Entry 4TNW (X-ray diffraction, 3.20 A resolution); this record covers chains B and C of the 15 polymer chains in the assembly.

[Chain B (and C)]
Molecule: Avermectin-sensitive glutamate-gated chloride channel GluCl alpha
From: Caenorhabditis elegans
Notes: chain C of this document is another copy of the same molecule, construct and numbering; everything in this record applies to it too
UniProtKB: G5EBR3 (G5EBR3_CAEEL); the construct has insertions or renumbered stretches relative to UniProt, so the offset changes along the chain: 1-302 = UniProt 62-363; 306-339 = UniProt 422-455
Sequence (347 residues; row label = number of the first residue in the row):
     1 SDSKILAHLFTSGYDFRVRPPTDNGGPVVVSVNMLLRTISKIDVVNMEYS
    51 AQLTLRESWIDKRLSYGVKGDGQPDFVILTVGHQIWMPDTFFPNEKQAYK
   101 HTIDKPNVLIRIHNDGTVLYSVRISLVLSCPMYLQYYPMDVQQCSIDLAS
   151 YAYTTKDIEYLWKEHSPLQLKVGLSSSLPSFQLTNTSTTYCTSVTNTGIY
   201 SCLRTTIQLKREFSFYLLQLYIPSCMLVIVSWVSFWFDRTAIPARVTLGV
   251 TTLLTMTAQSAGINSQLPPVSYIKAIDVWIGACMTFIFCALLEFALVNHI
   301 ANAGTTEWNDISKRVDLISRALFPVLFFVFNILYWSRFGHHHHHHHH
Unresolved in the structure: 342-347 (chain C: 341-347)
Differences from the reference sequence: linker (303-305); expression tag (340-347)
Cystine bridges: Cys-130/Cys-144, Cys-191/Cys-202
Glycans and other covalent adducts: N-acetylglucosamine (NAG) linked to Asn-185
Swiss-Prot annotation at these positions:
  - binding site (L-glutamate): Arg-37, Arg-56, Ser-121, Ser-150
  - glycosylation: Asn-185 (N-linked (GlcNAc...) asparagine)
What the authors report for this chain:
  - post-translational modification sites: Asn-185

[Chain B / chain C interface]
Pairs across the interface (76; chain B residue first):
  Arg-17(B) with Val-81(C), hydrogen bond (side chain-backbone); His-83(C)
  Val-45(B) with Pro-179(C)
  Asn-46(B) with Ser-40(C); Lys-41(C)
  Met-47(B) with Ser-177(C); Pro-179(C), hydrophobic
  Met-87(B) with Lys-105(C)
  Asp-89(B) with Lys-105(C)
  Thr-90(B) with Ile-103(C); Asp-104(C)
  Phe-91(B) with Asn-107(C); Arg-123(C)
  Phe-92(B) with Arg-123(C)
  Pro-93(B) with Arg-37(C), hydrogen bond (backbone-side chain); Arg-123(C), hydrogen bond (backbone-side chain)
  Glu-95(B) with Gln-52(C), hydrogen bond (backbone-side chain); His-101(C), salt bridge; Arg-123(C), salt bridge
  Lys-96(B) with Thr-38(C), hydrogen bond; Ser-40(C), hydrogen bond; Gln-52(C); Ser-125(C)
  Ala-98(B) with Ile-103(C)
  Tyr-99(B) with Ile-103(C)
  Lys-100(B) with Asp-104(C)
  Tyr-120(B) with Asp-104(C), hydrogen bond
  Tyr-133(B) with Ser-176(C), hydrogen bond
  Tyr-151(B) with Asn-107(C); Val-108(C); Leu-109(C); Ser-121(C), hydrogen bond; Val-122(C), hydrogen bond (side chain-backbone); Arg-123(C)
  Ala-152(B) with Ile-78(C); Leu-109(C), hydrophobic; Arg-111(C)
  Tyr-153(B) with Ile-78(C), hydrophobic
  Asn-196(B) with Gln-169(C), hydrogen bond
  Thr-197(B) with Arg-56(C); Arg-111(C), hydrogen bond (backbone-side chain)
  Tyr-200(B) with Arg-111(C), hydrogen bond
  Leu-253(B) with Thr-251(C); Thr-255(C)
  Thr-257(B) with Ala-258(C)
  Asn-264(B) with Ser-265(C), hydrogen bond
  Pro-269(B) with Gln-266(C)
  Val-270(B) with Gln-266(C), hydrogen bond (backbone-side chain)
  Ser-271(B) with Pro-179(C); Ser-180(C), hydrogen bond; Glu-212(C); Phe-215(C)
  Tyr-272(B) with Pro-179(C); Phe-215(C)
  Ile-273(B) with Phe-215(C), hydrophobic
  Lys-274(B) with Phe-215(C)
  Asp-277(B) with Phe-215(C); Gln-219(C)
  Phe-288(B) with Leu-227(C), hydrophobic; Thr-251(C); Thr-255(C)
  Leu-291(B) with Thr-247(C); Thr-251(C)
  Leu-292(B) with Leu-248(C), hydrophobic
  Ala-295(B) with Phe-237(C); Ala-244(C); Leu-248(C), hydrophobic
  Leu-296(B) with Phe-237(C), hydrophobic
  Asn-298(B) with Ala-241(C); Pro-243(C); Ala-244(C), hydrogen bond (side chain-backbone)
  His-299(B) with Trp-236(C); Phe-237(C); Asp-238(C), hydrogen bond (side chain-backbone)
  Asn-302(B) with Thr-240(C), hydrogen bond (side chain-backbone); Ala-241(C)
Also at the interface, not in a pair above, chain B (52 interface residues in all): Val-18, Leu-55, Pro-88, Ile-124, Ser-129, Thr-154, Ile-242, Val-246, Val-250, Leu-254, Phe-294
Also at the interface, not in a pair above, chain C (53 interface residues in all): Ser-3, Thr-54, Thr-80, Ser-214, Tyr-216, Leu-218, Val-230, Thr-252, Leu-254

[Summary]
Chain B and chain C form an interface of 52 and 53 residues respectively, with 19 hydrogen bonds and 2 salt
bridges. Polar contacts include Glu-95(B)/His-101(C), Glu-95(B)/Arg-123(C) and Arg-17(B)/Val-81(C).
N-acetylglucosamine is covalently linked to Asn-185(B). Curated annotation (UniProt) lists 4
L-glutamate-binding residues on chain B. From the paper: a modification site at Asn-185(B).
Chain B and chain C are both Avermectin-sensitive glutamate-gated chloride channel GluCl alpha (Caenorhabditis
elegans); the structure, C. elegans glutamate-gated chloride channel (GluCl) in complex with Fab and POPC in a
lipid-modulated conformation, was determined by X-ray diffraction (same publication as 4TNV).
